PDB entry 6OHG | X-ray diffraction, 2.38 A resolution | chains A and C of the 3 polymer chains in the assembly

# Chain A
Name: Gametocyte surface protein P230
Source organism: Plasmodium falciparum
UniProtKB: P68874 (P230_PLAF7); numbering as in UniProt (aligned over 542-736)
Sequence (195 residues; row label = number of the first residue in the row):
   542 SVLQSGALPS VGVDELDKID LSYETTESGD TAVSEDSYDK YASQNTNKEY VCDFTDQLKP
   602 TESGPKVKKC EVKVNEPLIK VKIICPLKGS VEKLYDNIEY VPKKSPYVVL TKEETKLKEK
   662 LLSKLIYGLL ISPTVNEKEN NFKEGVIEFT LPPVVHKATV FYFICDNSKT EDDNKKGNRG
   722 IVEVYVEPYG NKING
Unresolved in the structure: 542-560, 731-736
Construct notes: conflict Q585 (Asn in P68874)
Disulfides: C593-C611, C626-C706

# Chain C
Name: 4F12 Heavy chain
Source organism: Mus musculus
Sequence (228 residues; row label = number of the first residue in the row):
     1 QVQLQQPGAE LVKPGASVQL SCKASGYTFT SYWMHWVKQR PGQGLEWIGM IHPTNDKTNF
    61 NEKLKSKVTL TVDKSSTTAY MQLSSLTSED AAVYYCARSL SAYWYFDVWG TGTTVTVSSA
   121 STKPPSVYPL APGSAAQTNS MVTLGCLVKG YFPEPVTVTW NSGSLSSGVH TFPAVLQSDL
   181 YTLSSSVTVP SSTWPSETVT CNVAHPASST KVDKKIVPRD CGLEVLFQ
Unresolved in the structure: 219-228
Disulfides: C22-C96, C146-C201

# How chain A and chain C interact
Pairs across the interface (4; chain A residue first):
  D597(A) - W104(C)
  K600(A) - A102(C)  hydrogen bond (side chain-backbone)
  K600(A) - Y103(C)
  P601(A) - Y103(C)
Also at the interface, not in a pair above, chain A (4 interface residues in all): V632
Also at the interface, not in a pair above, chain C (4 interface residues in all): S101
The authors on this interface:
  - epitope / paratope residues, chain A: D597(A), K600(A), P601(A)

# Overview
The chain A/chain C interface involves 4 residues from each chain, with 1 hydrogen bond. The hydrogen-bonded
pair is K600(A)-A102(C). From the paper: epitope/paratope residues D597(A), K600(A) and P601(A).
Chain A is Gametocyte surface protein P230 (Plasmodium falciparum) and chain C is 4F12 Heavy chain (Mus
musculus); the structure, Structure of Plasmodium falciparum vaccine candidate Pfs230D1M in complex with the
Fab of a transmission blocking ..., was determined by X-ray diffraction.
